PDB entry 5YGB | X-ray diffraction, 1.40 A resolution | chain A

[Chain A]
Molecule: GH18329p
Organism: Drosophila melanogaster
UniProt: Q9VQ91 (Q9VQ91_DROME); residues 259-479 here = UniProt positions 259-479
Amino-acid sequence (223 residues; row label = number of the first residue in the row):
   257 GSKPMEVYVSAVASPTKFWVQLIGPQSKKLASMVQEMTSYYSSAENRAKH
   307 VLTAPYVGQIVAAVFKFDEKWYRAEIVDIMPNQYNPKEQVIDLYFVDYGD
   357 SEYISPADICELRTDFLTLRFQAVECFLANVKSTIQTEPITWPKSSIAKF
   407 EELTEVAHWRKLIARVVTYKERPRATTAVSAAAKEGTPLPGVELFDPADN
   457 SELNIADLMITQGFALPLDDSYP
Disordered / not traced: 257, 393-396, 475-479
Sequence notes: expression tag (257-258); engineered mutation A287 (Asp in Q9VQ91)
UniProt features mapped onto this chain:
  - mutagenesis: F323 (F323A: Decreased binding to piwi), Y328 (Y328A: Significant decrease in binding to unmethylated piwi; Y328A: Unable to rescue fertility and transposon activation defects in mutants. Abolishes binding to piwi; when associated with R-348), D348 (D348R: Decreased binding to piwi and unable to rescue fertility and transposon activation defects in mutants. Abolishes binding to piwi; when associated with A-328), Y354 (Y354A: Decreased binding to unmethylated piwi), D356 (D356A: Decreased binding to unmethylated piwi), E358 (E358A: Decreased binding to piwi), Y359 (Y359A: Decreased binding to unmethylated piwi; Y359R: Decreased binding to piwi), E407 (E407A: Decreased binding to piwi)
Reported in the primary citation:
  - specificity-determining residues: D348, D356, Y359 (by similarity / conservation)

[Summary]
From UniProt: 8 mutagenesis sites. The paper reports specificity determinants D348, D356 and Y359.
Chain A is GH18329p (Drosophila melanogaster); the structure, Crystal structure of drosophila melanogaster
Papi extended Tudor domain mutant - D287A, was determined by X-ray diffraction, deposited together with 5YGC,
5YGD and 5YGF.
